Entry 9JHJ (electron microscopy, 3.20 A resolution); this record covers chains B and C of the 5 polymer chains in the assembly.

[Chain B]
Protein: Guanine nucleotide-binding protein G(I)/G(S)/G(T) subunit beta-1
Organism: Homo sapiens
Reference sequence: P62873 (GBB1_HUMAN); residues 2-340 here = UniProt positions 2-340
Sequence (358 residues; numbered -17 to 340; the number before each row is that of its first residue; numbers below 1 keep their minus sign (Met-17 is residue -17)):
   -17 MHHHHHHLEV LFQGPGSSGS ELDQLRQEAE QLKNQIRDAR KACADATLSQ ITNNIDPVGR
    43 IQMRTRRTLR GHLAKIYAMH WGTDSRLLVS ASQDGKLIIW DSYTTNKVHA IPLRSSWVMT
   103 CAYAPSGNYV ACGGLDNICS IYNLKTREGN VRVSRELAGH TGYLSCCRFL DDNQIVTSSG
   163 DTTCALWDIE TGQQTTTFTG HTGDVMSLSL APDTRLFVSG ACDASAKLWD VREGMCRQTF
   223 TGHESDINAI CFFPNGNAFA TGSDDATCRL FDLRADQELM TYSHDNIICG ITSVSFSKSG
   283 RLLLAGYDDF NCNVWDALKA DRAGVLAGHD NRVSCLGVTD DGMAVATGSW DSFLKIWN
Unresolved in the structure: -17 to 4
Differences from the reference sequence: initiating methionine (-17); expression tag (-16 to 1)
Curated features (UniProtKB/Swiss-Prot):
  - modified residue: Ser2 (N-acetylserine), His266 (Phosphohistidine)
  - natural variant: Leu30 (L30F: In MRD42; uncertain significance), Arg52 (R52G: In MRD42), Gly64 (G64V: In MRD42), Asp76 (D76E: In MRD42; D76G: In MRD42), Gly77 (G77S: In MRD42), Lys78 (K78R: In MRD42), Ile80 (I80N: In MRD42; I80T: In MRD42), His91 (H91R: In MRD42; uncertain significance), Ala92 (A92T: In MRD42), Pro94 (P94S: In MRD42), Leu95 (L95P: In MRD42), Arg96 (R96L: In MRD42), 5 further natural variant entries in UniProt

[Chain C]
Protein: Guanine nucleotide-binding protein G(I)/G(S)/G(O) subunit gamma-2
Organism: Homo sapiens
Reference sequence: P59768 (GBG2_HUMAN); numbering as in UniProt (aligned over 5-62)
Sequence (58 residues; each row starts with the number of its first residue):
     5 NTASIAQARK LVEQLKMEAN IDRIKVSKAA ADLMAYCEAH AKEDPLLTPV PASENPFR
Unresolved in the structure: 5-8, 54-57

[Chain B / chain C interface]
Residue-residue contacts (29; chain B residue first):
  Cys25(B) - Lys29(C)
  Cys25(B) - Val30(C)  hydrogen bond (backbone-backbone)
  Ile33(B) - Ala34(C)  hydrophobic
  Arg48(B) - Phe61(C)
  Arg49(B) - Phe61(C)
  Ser84(B) - Phe61(C)
  Tyr85(B) - Pro60(C)
  Tyr85(B) - Phe61(C)  hydrophobic
  Met217(B) - Met21(C)  hydrophobic
  Cys218(B) - Gln18(C)
  Gln220(B) - Ile25(C)
  Phe235(B) - Leu37(C)  hydrophobic
  Pro236(B) - Tyr40(C)  hydrogen bond (backbone-side chain)
  Asn237(B) - Tyr40(C)
  Arg256(B) - Arg27(C)
  Arg256(B) - Ile28(C)  hydrogen bond (backbone-backbone)
  Arg256(B) - Ala33(C)
  Ala257(B) - Ile28(C)
  Lys280(B) - Glu47(C)
  Ser281(B) - Cys41(C)
  Ser281(B) - His44(C)
  Ser281(B) - Asp48(C)
  Leu284(B) - Leu51(C)  hydrophobic
  Leu300(B) - Cys41(C)  hydrophobic
  Gly324(B) - Pro49(C)
  Gly324(B) - Leu50(C)
  Met325(B) - Pro49(C)  hydrophobic
  Met325(B) - Pro60(C)
  Ala326(B) - Leu50(C)
Interface residues without a listed pair, chain B (28 interface residues in all): Ile18, Asp27, Ile43, Trp63, Gly282, Arg283, Asn340
Interface residues without a listed pair, chain C (25 interface residues in all): Leu19, Glu22, Ala23, Ala45, Arg62

[In short]
28 residues of chain B and 25 residues of chain C are in contact, with 3 hydrogen bonds. Polar contacts
include Pro236(B)-Tyr40(C), Cys25(B)-Val30(C) and Arg256(B)-Ile28(C).
Chain B is Guanine nucleotide-binding protein G(I)/G(S)/G(T) subunit beta-1 and chain C is Guanine
nucleotide-binding protein G(I)/G(S)/G(O) subunit gamma-2, both from Homo sapiens; the structure, Cryo-EM
structure of the C18:0 ceramide-bound FPR2-Gi complex, was determined by electron microscopy together with
8Y62 and 8Y63 from the same study.
